Entry 6V9W (electron microscopy, 3.10 A resolution); this record covers chains D and C of the 4 polymer chains in the assembly.

== Chain D (and C) ==
Name: Transient receptor potential cation channel subfamily A member 1
Source organism: Homo sapiens
Notes: chain C of this document is another copy of the same molecule, construct and numbering; everything in this record applies to it too
Reference sequence: O75762 (TRPA1_HUMAN); numbering as in UniProt (aligned over 1-1119)
Sequence (1119 residues; each row starts with the number of its first residue):
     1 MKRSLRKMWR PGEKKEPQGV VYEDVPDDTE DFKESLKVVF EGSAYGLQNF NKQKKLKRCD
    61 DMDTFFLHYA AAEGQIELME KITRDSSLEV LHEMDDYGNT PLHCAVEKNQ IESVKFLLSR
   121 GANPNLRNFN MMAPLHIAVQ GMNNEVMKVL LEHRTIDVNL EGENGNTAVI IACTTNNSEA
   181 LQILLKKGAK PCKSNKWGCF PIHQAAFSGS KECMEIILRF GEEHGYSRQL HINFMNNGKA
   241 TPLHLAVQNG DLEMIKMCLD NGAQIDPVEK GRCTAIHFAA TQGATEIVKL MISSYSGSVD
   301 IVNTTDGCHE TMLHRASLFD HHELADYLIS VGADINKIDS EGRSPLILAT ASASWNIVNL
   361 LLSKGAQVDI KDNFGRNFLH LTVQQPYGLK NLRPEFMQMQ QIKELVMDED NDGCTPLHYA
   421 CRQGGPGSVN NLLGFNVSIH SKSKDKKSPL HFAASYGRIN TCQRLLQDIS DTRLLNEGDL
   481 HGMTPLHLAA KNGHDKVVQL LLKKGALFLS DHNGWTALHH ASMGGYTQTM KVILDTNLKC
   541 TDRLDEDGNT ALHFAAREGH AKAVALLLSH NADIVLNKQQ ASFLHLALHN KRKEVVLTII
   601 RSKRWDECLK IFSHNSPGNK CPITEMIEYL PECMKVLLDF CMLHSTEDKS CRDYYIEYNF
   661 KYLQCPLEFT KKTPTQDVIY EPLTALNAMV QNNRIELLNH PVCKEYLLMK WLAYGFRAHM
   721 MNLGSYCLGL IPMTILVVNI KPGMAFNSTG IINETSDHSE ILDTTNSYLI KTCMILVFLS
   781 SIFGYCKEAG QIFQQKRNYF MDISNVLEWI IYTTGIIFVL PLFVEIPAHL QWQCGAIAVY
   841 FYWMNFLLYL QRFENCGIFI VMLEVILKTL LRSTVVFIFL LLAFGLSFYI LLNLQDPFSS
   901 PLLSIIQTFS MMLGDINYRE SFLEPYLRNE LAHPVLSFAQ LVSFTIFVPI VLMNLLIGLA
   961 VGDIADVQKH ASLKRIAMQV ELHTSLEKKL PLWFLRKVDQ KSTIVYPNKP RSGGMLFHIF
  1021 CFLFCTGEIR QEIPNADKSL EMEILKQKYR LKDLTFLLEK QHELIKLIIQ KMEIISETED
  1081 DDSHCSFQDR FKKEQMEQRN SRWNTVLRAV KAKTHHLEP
Not modelled in the structure: 1-446, 754-761, 1011-1038, 1080-1119
Sequence notes: engineered mutation Asp966 (Glu in O75762)
UniProt features mapped onto this chain:
  - binding site ((E)-cinnamaldehyde): Cys414, Cys421, Cys621, Cys641, Cys665, Lys710
  - binding site (Ca(2+)): Glu788, Gln791, Asn805, Glu808
  - binding site (a 1,2-diacyl-sn-glycero-3-phospho-(1D-myo-inositol)): Lys1046 to Lys1052
  - site: Lys620 (Required for C-621 reactivity), Cys621 (Essential for electrophile activation. Sensor for electrophilic agents), Pro622 (Key residue for activation by the scorpion wasabi receptor toxin), Met634 (Important residue for activation by the scorpion wasabi receptor toxin), Thr646 (Important residue for activation by the scorpion wasabi receptor toxin), Cys665 (Important for electrophile activation), Asp915 (Crucial for calcium permeation)
  - modified residue: Pro394 (4-hydroxyproline), Cys633 (Cysteine sulfenic acid (-SOH)), Cys856 (Cysteine sulfenic acid (-SOH))
  - glycosylation (N-linked (GlcNAc...) asparagine): Asn747, Asn753
  - natural variant: Asn855 (N855S: In FEPS1)
  - mutagenesis: Cys173 (C173S: Decrease in activation by hyperoxia and diallyl disulfide), Cys192 (C192S: Decrease in activation by hyperoxia and diallyl disulfide), Pro394 (P394A: Loss of answer to hypoxia and hydroxylase inhibitor DMOG, but not to AITC and hyperoxia), Lys620 (K620A: Important decrease in electrophile-evoked response), Cys621 (C621A/S: Do not exhibit detectable current upon electrophile stimulation. No change in answer to hyperoxia and diallyl disulfide. Do not exhibit detectable currents upon stimulation with agonist JT010), Pro622 (P622A: Loss of activation by the scorpion wasabi receptor toxin), Cys633 (C633S: Decrease in activation by hyperoxia and diallyl disulfide. Important decrease in activation by hyperoxia and diallyl disulfide; when associated with S-856), Met634 (M634L: Loss of activation by the scorpion wasabi receptor toxin), Cys641 (C641A/S: Decrease in electrophile-evoked and hyperoxia response; C641S: Does not affect activation by electrophiles), Thr646 (T646P: Loss of activation by the scorpion wasabi receptor toxin), Cys665 (C665A/L/S: Decrease in electrophile-evoked and hyperoxia response. Does not affect covalent agonist BITC electrophile-evoked), Glu788 (E788S: Lacks calcium-mediated potentiation but retains calcium-mediated desensitization. Lacks calcium-mediated potentiation and lacks calcium-mediated desensitization ...), 6 further mutagenesis entries in UniProt
Ion coordination: Ca2+: Glu788, Gln791, Asn805, Glu808
What the authors report for this chain:
  - mutagenesis - C621S, C621S/C641S, C621S/C665S, C641S/C665S, K671A: abolished signaling in response to IA
  - mutagenesis - C641S: unchanged signaling
  - mutagenesis - C665S: decreased signaling in response to IA
  - mutagenesis - C665S: unchanged signaling in response to BIA
  - mutagenesis - C641S/C665S: unchanged binding to BIA
  - mutagenesis - K671A (EC50 = 344): decreased signaling in response to AITC
  - mutagenesis - E788S: abolished signaling in response to calcium
  - mutagenesis - E788S: abolished signaling in response to carbachol

== Interface between chain D and chain C ==
Pairs across the interface (112; chain D residue first):
  Pro449(D) with Thr1078(C)
  Phe452(D) with Ile1074(C), hydrophobic; Glu1079(C)
  Tyr456(D) with Ile1069(C), hydrophobic
  Gly457(D) with Gln1070(C)
  Arg458(D) with Ile1069(C), hydrogen bond (side chain-backbone); Gln1070(C); Met1072(C), hydrogen bond (side chain-backbone)
  Asn492(D) with Lys1066(C), hydrogen bond (backbone-side chain)
  His494(D) with Gln1070(C)
  Tyr526(D) with Lys1066(C), hydrogen bond
  Thr734(D) with Leu886(C)
  Val737(D) with Tyr889(C); Ile890(C), hydrophobic
  Lys741(D) with Asn893(C)
  Pro742(D) with Tyr889(C), hydrophobic; Asn893(C)
  His829(D) with Ala932(C); His933(C)
  Gln833(D) with His933(C); Leu936(C)
  Ala836(D) with Ile890(C), hydrophobic; Leu891(C), hydrophobic
  Ile837(D) with Leu936(C), hydrophobic
  Val839(D) with Leu886(C), hydrophobic; Ile890(C), hydrophobic
  Tyr840(D) with Ala883(C); Phe884(C), hydrophobic; Ser887(C); Gln940(C)
  Trp843(D) with Phe879(C), hydrophobic; Leu882(C), hydrophobic; Ala883(C), hydrophobic
  Met844(D) with Leu880(C), hydrophobic
  Phe846(D) with Phe879(C), hydrophobic
  Leu847(D) with Leu880(C), hydrophobic
  Leu850(D) with Phe879(C), hydrophobic
  Cys856(D) with Val875(C), hydrophobic
  Phe859(D) with Thr869(C); Arg872(C); Ser873(C); Val876(C), hydrophobic
  Ile860(D) with Val876(C), hydrophobic
  Met862(D) with Leu955(C); Leu959(C), hydrophobic
  Leu863(D) with Leu955(C)
  Ile866(D) with Val951(C), hydrophobic; Leu955(C), hydrophobic
  Leu867(D) with Phe947(C), hydrophobic; Val951(C), hydrophobic
  Leu870(D) with Ile946(C), hydrophobic; Ile950(C), hydrophobic; Val951(C), hydrophobic
  Asp896(D) with Leu927(C)
  Pro897(D) with Arg919(C); Leu923(C), hydrophobic
  Leu903(D) with Tyr918(C); Leu923(C), hydrophobic; Tyr926(C), hydrophobic
  Ile906(D) with Tyr918(C)
  Gln907(D) with Tyr918(C); Arg919(C)
  Phe909(D) with Thr945(C); Ile946(C), hydrophobic
  Ser910(D) with Tyr918(C)
  Met912(D) with Ile950(C), hydrophobic
  Leu913(D) with Thr945(C)
  Asn917(D) with Arg919(C), hydrogen bond
  Ser921(D) with Arg919(C)
  Leu956(D) with Ile950(C), hydrophobic; Asn954(C), hydrogen bond (backbone-side chain)
  Ile957(D) with Asn954(C); Ile957(C), hydrophobic
  Ala960(D) with Asn954(C)
  Val961(D) with Gly958(C); Val961(C), hydrophobic
  Ile964(D) with Leu955(C); Gly958(C); Leu959(C), hydrophobic
  Gln968(D) with Leu959(C)
  Leu1040(D) with Leu1040(C), hydrophobic; Glu1041(C)
  Ile1044(D) with Ile1044(C), hydrophobic
  Gln1047(D) with Ile1044(C), hydrogen bond (side chain-backbone); Gln1047(C); Lys1048(C); Leu1051(C)
  Arg1050(D) with Lys1048(C); Leu1051(C)
  Leu1054(D) with Thr1055(C); Leu1058(C), hydrophobic
  Leu1057(D) with Leu1058(C), hydrophobic; Glu1059(C); His1062(C)
  Lys1060(D) with His1062(C)
  Gln1061(D) with Leu1058(C); Gln1061(C); His1062(C); Ile1065(C)
  Leu1064(D) with Ile1065(C), hydrophobic
  Ile1065(D) with Ile1065(C), hydrophobic
  Ile1068(D) with Ile1068(C), hydrophobic; Ile1069(C), hydrophobic
  Gln1070(D) with Glu1077(C)
  Lys1071(D) with Met1072(C); Glu1077(C); Glu1079(C), salt bridge
  Met1072(D) with Ser1076(C)
  Glu1073(D) with Glu1073(C); Ile1074(C); Ile1075(C), hydrogen bond (side chain-backbone); Ser1076(C), hydrogen bond
Other interface residues (no listed pair), chain D (76 interface residues in all): Ser448, Val738, Ile740, Trp832, Gly835, Asn855, Phe898, Asp915, Glu920, Met953, Glu1043, Leu1051, Leu1058
Other interface residues (no listed pair), chain C (72 interface residues in all): Pro901, Gly914, Ile916, Phe938, Leu941, Val942, Ser943, Pro949, Leu952, Lys1052, Leu1054, Lys1071

== Overview ==
Chain D and chain C form an interface of 76 and 72 residues respectively, with 9 hydrogen bonds and 1 salt
bridge. Polar pairs include Lys1071(D)-Glu1079(C), Arg458(D)-Ile1069(C) and Arg458(D)-Met1072(C). The paper
reports that C621S, C621S/C641S and C621S/C665S of chain D, among others, abolish signaling in response to IA;
C665S of chain D reduces signaling in response to IA; 8 substitutions were tested in all.
Chain D and chain C are both Transient receptor potential cation channel subfamily A member 1 (Homo sapiens);
the structure, Structure of TRPA1 (ligand-free) with bound calcium, LMNG, was determined by electron
microscopy together with 6V9V, 6V9X and 6V9Y from the same study.
